Entry 1I6T (X-ray diffraction, 1.20 A resolution); this record covers chain A.

# Chain A
Name: Inorganic pyrophosphatase
Organism: Escherichia coli
Notes: EC 3.6.1.1
UniProtKB: P0A7A9 (IPYR_ECOLI); residue numbers follow UniProt; this construct covers 1-175
Sequence (175 residues; each row starts with the number of its first residue):
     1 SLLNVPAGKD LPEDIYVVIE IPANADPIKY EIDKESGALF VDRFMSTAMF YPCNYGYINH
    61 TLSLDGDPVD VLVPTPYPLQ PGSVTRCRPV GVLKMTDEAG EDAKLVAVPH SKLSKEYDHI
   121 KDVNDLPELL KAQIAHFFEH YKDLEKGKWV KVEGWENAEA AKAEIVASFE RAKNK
Ion coordination: Ca2+ site 1 near Asn-24 (its only coordinating residue here); Ca2+ site 2: Asp-65, Asp-70, Asp-102 (together with pyrophosphate); Ca2+ site 3: Asp-70 (together with pyrophosphate); Ca2+ site 4: Asp-97, Asp-102 (together with pyrophosphate); Na+: Lys-142, Glu-145, Lys-148
Small-molecule neighbours: pyrophosphate (POP): Lys-29, Glu-31, Arg-43, Tyr-55, Asp-65, Asp-70, Asp-97, Glu-98, Asp-102, Lys-104, Tyr-141, Lys-142

# In short
Bound to chain A: pyrophosphate. Asp-65, Asp-70 and Asp-102 form the Ca2+ site 2. The Ca2+ site 4 is built by
Asp-97 and Asp-102.
Chain A is Inorganic pyrophosphatase (Escherichia coli); the structure, Structure of inorganic
pyrophosphatase, was determined by X-ray diffraction, deposited together with 1I40.
